Entry 7D7D (electron microscopy, 4.50 A resolution (low resolution: residue-level contacts below are approximate; hydrogen-bond / salt-bridge calls are withheld)); this record covers chains H and I of the 12 polymer chains in the assembly.

Chain H (and I):
Molecule: DNA polymerase clamp
Source organism: Enterobacteria phage T4
Notes: chain I of this document is another copy of the same molecule, construct and numbering; everything in this record applies to it too
UniProtKB: P04525 (DPA5_BPT4); residues 1-228 here = UniProt positions 1-228
Amino-acid sequence (236 residues; row label = number of the first residue in the row):
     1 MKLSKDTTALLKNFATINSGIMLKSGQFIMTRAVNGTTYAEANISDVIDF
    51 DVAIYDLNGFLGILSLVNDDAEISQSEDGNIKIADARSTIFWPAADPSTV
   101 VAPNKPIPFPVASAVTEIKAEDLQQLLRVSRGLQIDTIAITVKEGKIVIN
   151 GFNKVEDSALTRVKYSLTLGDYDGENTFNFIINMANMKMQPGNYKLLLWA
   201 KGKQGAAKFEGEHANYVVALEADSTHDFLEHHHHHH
Disordered / not traced: 229-236
Construct notes: expression tag (229-236)

Chain H / chain I interface:
Contacting residue pairs - 26 pairs, chain H then chain I:
  Lys119(H) - Arg87(I)
  Glu121(H) - Leu66(I)
  Asp122(H) - Arg87(I)
  Gln125(H) - Val67(I)
  Gln125(H) - Asp85(I)
  Gln125(H) - Ser88(I)
  Arg128(H) - Leu66(I)
  Val129(H) - Ile63(I)
  Val129(H) - Leu66(I)
  Val129(H) - Ile90(I)
  Gly132(H) - Ile63(I)
  Leu133(H) - Ile63(I)
  Leu133(H) - Ile90(I)
  Leu133(H) - Phe91(I)
  Val163(H) - Phe91(I)
  Lys164(H) - Thr89(I)
  Lys164(H) - Ile90(I)
  Lys164(H) - Phe91(I)
  Tyr165(H) - Ser88(I)
  Tyr165(H) - Thr89(I)
  Tyr165(H) - Ile90(I)
  Ser166(H) - Ser88(I)
  Ser166(H) - Thr89(I)
  Leu167(H) - Arg87(I)
  Leu167(H) - Ser88(I)
  Thr168(H) - Arg87(I)
Also at the interface, not in a pair above, chain I (11 interface residues in all): Asn68, Trp92

Overview:
14 residues of chain H face 11 of chain I across their interface.
Both chains are DNA polymerase clamp (Enterobacteria phage T4). Entry 7D7D (CryoEM structure of gp45-dependent
transcription activation complex) was determined by electron microscopy together with 7D7C from the same
study.
